PDB entry 1RY5 | X-ray diffraction, 2.10 A resolution | chains L and M of the 3 polymer chains in the assembly

# Chain L
Name: Reaction center protein L chain
Organism: Rhodobacter sphaeroides
Reference sequence: P02954 (RCEL_RHOSH); residue numbers follow UniProt; this construct covers 1-281
Amino-acid sequence (281 residues; each row starts with the number of its first residue):
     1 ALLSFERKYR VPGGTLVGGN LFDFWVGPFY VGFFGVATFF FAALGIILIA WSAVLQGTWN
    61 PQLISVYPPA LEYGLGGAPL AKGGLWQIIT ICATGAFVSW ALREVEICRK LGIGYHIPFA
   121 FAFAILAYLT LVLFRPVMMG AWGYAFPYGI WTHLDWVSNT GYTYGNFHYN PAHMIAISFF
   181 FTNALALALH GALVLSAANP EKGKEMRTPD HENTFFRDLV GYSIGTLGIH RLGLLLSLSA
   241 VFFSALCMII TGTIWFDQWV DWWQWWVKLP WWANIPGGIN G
Sequence notes: engineered mutation Asn213 (Asp in P02954)
Bound ions: Fe2+: His190, His230 (shared with His219(M), Glu234(M), His266(M) of chain M)
Small-molecule neighbours:
  - bacteriochlorophyll a (BCL), molecule 1: Ile46, Ile49, Phe97, Tyr128, Leu131, Phe146, Ile150, Trp151, His153, Leu154, Trp156, Val157
  - bacteriochlorophyll a (BCL), molecule 2: Phe97, Phe121, Ala124, Ile125, Ala127, Tyr128, Leu131, Trp156, Val157, Ser158, Thr160, Gly161, Tyr162, Asn166, Phe167, His168, His173, Ala176, Ile177, Phe180, Phe181, Ser244, Ala245, Cys247, Met248
  - bacteriochlorophyll a (BCL), molecule 3: Val157, Tyr162, His168, Phe181
  - bacteriochlorophyll a (BCL), molecule 4: His168, His173, Met174, Ile177, Ser178, Phe181, Thr182, Leu185
  - bacteriopheophytin a (BPH), molecule 1: Thr38, Phe41, Ala42, Gly45, Ile46, Ile49, Ile89, Cys92, Ala93, Ala96, Phe97, Trp100, Glu104, Ile117, Ala120, Phe121, Phe123, Ala124, Tyr128, Phe146, Tyr148, Gly149, Ile150, His153, Phe180, Ser237, Leu238, Val241
  - bacteriopheophytin a (BPH), molecule 2: Phe181, Ala184, Leu185, Ala188, Leu189, Phe216, Leu219, Val220
  - ubiquinone-10 (U10), molecule 1: Val26, Phe29, Tyr30, Val31, Gly35, Thr38, Phe39, Trp100, Arg103
  - ubiquinone-10 (U10), molecule 2: Thr182, Leu185, Ala186, Leu189, His190, Leu193, Val194, Glu212, Asn213, Phe216, Val220, Tyr222, Ser223, Ile224, Gly225, Thr226, Ile229, Leu232

# Chain M
Name: Reaction center protein M chain
Organism: Rhodobacter sphaeroides
Reference sequence: P02953 (RCEM_RHOSH); numbering as in UniProt (aligned over 1-307)
Amino-acid sequence (307 residues; row label = number of the first residue in the row):
     1 AEYQNIFSQV QVRGPADLGM TEDVNLANRS GVGPFSTLLG WFGNAQLGPI YLGSLGVLSL
    61 FSGLMWFFTI GIWFWYQAGW NPAVFLRDLF FFSLEPPAPE YGLSFAAPLK EGGLWLIASF
   121 FMFVAVWSWW GRTYLRAQAL GMGKHTAWAF LSAIWLWMVL GFIRPILMGS WSEAVPYGIF
   181 SHLDWTNNFS LVHGNLFYNP FHGLSIAFLY GSALLFAMHG ATILAVSRFG GERELEQIAD
   241 RGTAAERAAL FWRWTMGFNA TMEGIHRWAI WMAVLVTLTG GIGILLSGTV VDNWYVWGQN
   301 HGMAPLN
Unresolved in the structure: 302-307
Bound ions: Fe2+: His219, Glu234, His266 (shared with His190(L), His230(L) of chain L)
Small-molecule neighbours:
  - bacteriochlorophyll a (BCL), molecule 1: Trp66, Met122, Val126, Ala153, Ile154, Leu156, Trp157, Leu160, Trp185, Thr186, Asn187, Phe189, Ser190, Asn195, Leu196, Phe197, His202, Ser205, Ile206, Leu209, Tyr210, Val276, Thr277, Gly280, Gly281, Ile284
  - bacteriochlorophyll a (BCL), molecule 2: Met122, Leu156, Trp157, Leu160, Val175, Ile179, His182, Leu183, Trp185, Thr186
  - bacteriochlorophyll a (BCL), molecule 3: Thr186, Phe197, Tyr210
  - bacteriochlorophyll a (BCL), molecule 4: Phe197, Gly203, Ile206, Ala207, Tyr210, Gly211, Leu214
  - bacteriopheophytin a (BPH), molecule 1: Ser59, Leu60, Gly63, Leu64, Ala125, Val126, Trp129, Thr133, Thr146, Ala149, Phe150, Ser152, Ala153, Ala273, Val274, Thr277
  - bacteriopheophytin a (BPH), molecule 2: Tyr210, Ala213, Leu214, Ala217, Met218, Trp252, Thr255, Met256
  - spheroidene (SPO): Trp66, Phe67, Phe68, Ile70, Gly71, Ile72, Phe74, Trp75, Phe85, Leu89, Trp115, Leu116, Ser119, Phe120, Met122, Phe123, Trp157, Met158, Leu160, Gly161, Phe162, Trp171, Val175, Pro176, Tyr177, Gly178, Ile179, His182
  - ubiquinone-10 (U10): Leu214, Leu215, Met218, His219, Thr222, Ile223, Ala245, Ala248, Ala249, Trp252, Met256, Phe258, Asn259, Ala260, Thr261, Met262, Ile265, Trp268, Met272

# Interface between chain L and chain M
Pairs across the interface (216; chain L residue first):
  Ala1(L) - Arg253(M)  hydrogen bond (backbone-side chain)
  Leu2(L) - Arg253(M)
  Leu3(L) - Leu250(M)  hydrophobic
  Leu3(L) - Arg253(M)
  Leu3(L) - Asn259(M)
  Phe5(L) - Arg241(M)
  Phe5(L) - Glu246(M)
  Glu6(L) - Leu250(M)
  Glu6(L) - Arg253(M)  salt bridge
  Glu6(L) - Trp254(M)  hydrogen bond
  Lys8(L) - Glu246(M)  salt bridge
  Tyr9(L) - Thr243(M)  hydrogen bond
  Tyr9(L) - Glu246(M)  hydrogen bond
  Tyr9(L) - Arg247(M)
  Tyr9(L) - Leu250(M)  hydrophobic
  Tyr9(L) - Trp254(M)
  Arg10(L) - Arg253(M)
  Arg10(L) - Trp254(M)
  Trp25(L) - Trp254(M)
  Pro28(L) - Arg253(M)
  Pro28(L) - Trp254(M)
  Pro28(L) - Gly257(M)
  Phe29(L) - Trp254(M)
  Phe29(L) - Thr255(M)
  Phe29(L) - Met256(M)
  Phe29(L) - Gly257(M)
  Tyr30(L) - Trp254(M)  hydrogen bond (backbone-backbone)
  Trp100(L) - Thr255(M)
  Arg103(L) - Trp254(M)  hydrogen bond (side chain-backbone)
  Arg103(L) - Thr255(M)  hydrogen bond (side chain-backbone)
  Glu104(L) - Phe251(M)
  Glu104(L) - Thr255(M)
  Ile107(L) - Phe251(M)  hydrophobic
  Ile107(L) - Trp254(M)
  Ile107(L) - Thr255(M)
  Cys108(L) - Phe251(M)  hydrophobic
  Lys110(L) - Trp254(M)
  Leu111(L) - Arg247(M)  hydrogen bond (backbone-side chain)
  Leu111(L) - Leu250(M)
  Leu111(L) - Phe251(M)
  Leu111(L) - Trp254(M)  hydrophobic
  Gly112(L) - Arg228(M)  hydrogen bond (backbone-side chain)
  Gly112(L) - Phe229(M)
  Ile113(L) - Ala225(M)
  Ile113(L) - Val226(M)  hydrophobic
  Ile113(L) - Arg228(M)
  Ile113(L) - Phe229(M)  hydrophobic
  Ile113(L) - Arg247(M)
  Ile113(L) - Phe251(M)  hydrophobic
  Gly114(L) - Ala225(M)  hydrogen bond (backbone-backbone)
  Gly114(L) - Arg228(M)
  Tyr115(L) - Glu2(M)
  His116(L) - Gln4(M)  hydrogen bond (side chain-backbone)
  His116(L) - Ala221(M)
  His116(L) - Leu224(M)
  His116(L) - Ala225(M)
  Ile117(L) - Ala221(M)
  Ile117(L) - Thr222(M)
  Ile117(L) - Phe251(M)  hydrophobic
  Ile117(L) - Trp252(M)  hydrophobic
  Trp151(L) - Phe197(M)
  Leu154(L) - Phe197(M)
  Val157(L) - Phe197(M)  hydrophobic
  Ser158(L) - Phe197(M)
  Tyr162(L) - Asn187(M)  hydrogen bond
  Tyr162(L) - Leu191(M)
  Asn166(L) - Leu183(M)
  Asn166(L) - Asn187(M)
  His168(L) - Leu183(M)  hydrogen bond (side chain-backbone)
  His168(L) - Thr186(M)
  Tyr169(L) - Phe180(M)
  Tyr169(L) - Asp184(M)  hydrogen bond
  Met174(L) - Phe180(M)  hydrophobic
  Met174(L) - Leu183(M)  hydrophobic
  Phe180(L) - Leu209(M)
  Phe180(L) - Ala213(M)  hydrophobic
  Asn183(L) - Ser212(M)  hydrogen bond (side chain-backbone)
  Asn183(L) - Ala213(M)
  Asn183(L) - Phe216(M)
  Ala184(L) - Ala273(M)
  Ala186(L) - Phe216(M)
  Leu187(L) - Ser212(M)
  Leu187(L) - Phe216(M)
  Leu187(L) - Ala269(M)  hydrophobic
  Ala188(L) - Ala273(M)
  His190(L) - His219(M)
  His190(L) - Glu234(M)  salt bridge
  His190(L) - His266(M)  hydrogen bond
  Gly191(L) - His266(M)
  Ala192(L) - His145(M)
  Ala192(L) - Thr146(M)
  Ala192(L) - Ile270(M)  hydrophobic
  Val194(L) - Glu234(M)
  Val194(L) - Leu235(M)
  Val194(L) - His266(M)
  Leu195(L) - His145(M)
  Leu195(L) - Glu263(M)
  Leu195(L) - His266(M)
  Leu195(L) - Arg267(M)
  Leu195(L) - Ile270(M)  hydrophobic
  Ser196(L) - Met142(M)
  Ser196(L) - Gly143(M)  hydrogen bond (backbone-backbone)
  Ser196(L) - His145(M)
  Ala197(L) - Leu235(M)  hydrophobic
  Ala198(L) - Leu235(M)
  Asn199(L) - Gly143(M)
  Asn199(L) - His145(M)
  Asn199(L) - Glu263(M)  hydrogen bond
  Asn199(L) - Arg267(M)  hydrogen bond
  Pro200(L) - Gly141(M)
  Pro200(L) - Gly143(M)
  Glu201(L) - Gln138(M)
  Glu201(L) - Gly141(M)  hydrogen bond (backbone-backbone)
  Glu201(L) - Met142(M)
  Glu201(L) - Lys144(M)  salt bridge
  Lys204(L) - Gly141(M)
  Met206(L) - Leu235(M)
  Arg207(L) - Glu22(M)  salt bridge
  Arg207(L) - Leu140(M)  hydrogen bond (side chain-backbone)
  Arg207(L) - Gly141(M)
  Arg207(L) - Met142(M)
  Arg207(L) - Leu235(M)
  Thr208(L) - Leu235(M)
  Pro209(L) - Leu235(M)
  Asp210(L) - Met20(M)
  His211(L) - Met20(M)
  His211(L) - Glu22(M)  salt bridge
  His211(L) - Met142(M)
  Glu212(L) - Leu235(M)
  Asn213(L) - Asn44(M)
  Thr214(L) - Gly19(M)
  Thr214(L) - Met20(M)  hydrogen bond (side chain-backbone)
  Thr214(L) - Arg29(M)
  Thr214(L) - Leu140(M)
  Phe215(L) - Thr133(M)
  Phe215(L) - Arg136(M)
  Phe215(L) - Ala137(M)
  Phe215(L) - Leu140(M)  hydrophobic
  Phe215(L) - Met142(M)  hydrophobic
  Phe215(L) - Thr146(M)
  Arg217(L) - Asp17(M)
  Arg217(L) - Asn44(M)
  Arg217(L) - Gln46(M)
  Arg217(L) - Gly48(M)
  Arg217(L) - Pro49(M)
  Arg217(L) - Ile50(M)
  Asp218(L) - Arg29(M)  salt bridge
  Asp218(L) - Ile50(M)
  Asp218(L) - Tyr51(M)  hydrogen bond (backbone-backbone)
  Asp218(L) - Arg132(M)  hydrogen bond (backbone-side chain)
  Leu219(L) - Trp129(M)
  Leu219(L) - Arg132(M)  hydrogen bond (backbone-side chain)
  Leu219(L) - Thr133(M)
  Val220(L) - Ile50(M)
  Val220(L) - Trp129(M)  hydrophobic
  Gly221(L) - Leu47(M)
  Gly221(L) - Gly48(M)  hydrogen bond (backbone-backbone)
  Gly221(L) - Pro49(M)
  Gly221(L) - Ile50(M)
  Tyr222(L) - Leu39(M)  hydrophobic
  Tyr222(L) - Asn44(M)  hydrogen bond (side chain-backbone)
  Tyr222(L) - Gln46(M)
  Ser223(L) - Asn44(M)  hydrogen bond (backbone-side chain)
  Ile224(L) - Gly43(M)
  Ile224(L) - Asn44(M)  hydrogen bond (backbone-backbone)
  Gly225(L) - Asn44(M)
  Thr226(L) - Glu232(M)
  Leu227(L) - Asn5(M)
  Leu227(L) - Leu224(M)  hydrophobic
  Leu227(L) - Glu232(M)
  Gly228(L) - Phe42(M)
  Ile229(L) - Phe216(M)
  His230(L) - His219(M)  hydrogen bond
  His230(L) - Gly220(M)
  His230(L) - Ile223(M)
  His230(L) - Glu234(M)  salt bridge
  Arg231(L) - Tyr3(M)
  Arg231(L) - Asn5(M)  hydrogen bond (side chain-backbone)
  Arg231(L) - Ile6(M)  hydrogen bond (side chain-backbone)
  Arg231(L) - Phe7(M)
  Arg231(L) - Ser8(M)  hydrogen bond
  Arg231(L) - Trp41(M)  hydrogen bond (side chain-backbone)
  Arg231(L) - Phe42(M)  hydrogen bond (side chain-backbone)
  Arg231(L) - Leu224(M)
  Leu232(L) - Phe42(M)
  Gly233(L) - Phe216(M)
  Leu234(L) - Ala217(M)
  Leu234(L) - Leu224(M)  hydrophobic
  Ser237(L) - Ala213(M)
  Ser237(L) - Ala217(M)
  Trp263(L) - Phe90(M)  hydrophobic
  Trp263(L) - Phe180(M)  hydrophobic
  Trp266(L) - Leu86(M)  hydrogen bond (side chain-backbone)
  Trp266(L) - Arg87(M)
  Val267(L) - Arg87(M)
  Val267(L) - Phe91(M)  hydrophobic
  Trp272(L) - Ala83(M)
  Trp272(L) - Leu86(M)  hydrophobic
  Trp272(L) - Arg87(M)  hydrogen bond (backbone-side chain)
  Ile275(L) - Asn81(M)
  Ile275(L) - Ala83(M)  hydrophobic
  Ile275(L) - Val84(M)  hydrophobic
  Ile275(L) - Arg87(M)  hydrogen bond (backbone-side chain)
  Pro276(L) - Val84(M)
  Gly277(L) - Val84(M)
  Gly277(L) - Arg87(M)  hydrogen bond (backbone-side chain)
  Gly278(L) - Gln77(M)
  Gly278(L) - Val84(M)
  Gly278(L) - Asp88(M)
  Ile279(L) - Asp88(M)  hydrogen bond (backbone-side chain)
  Ile279(L) - Phe91(M)  hydrophobic
  Ile279(L) - Phe92(M)  hydrophobic
  Asn280(L) - Arg87(M)  hydrogen bond (backbone-side chain)
  Asn280(L) - Asp88(M)  hydrogen bond
  Asn280(L) - Phe91(M)
  Gly281(L) - Arg87(M)
Other interface residues (no listed pair), chain L (99 interface residues in all): Ala120, Asp155, Phe181, Leu189, Leu193, Leu235, Ala273
Other interface residues (no listed pair), chain M (100 interface residues in all): Val24, Ala78, Ala149, Asn195, Tyr198, Met218, Ile238, Ala239, Ala249, Met272

# In short
99 residues of chain L face 100 of chain M across their interface; the contacts include 42 hydrogen bonds and
8 salt bridges. Among the polar pairs are Glu6(L)-Arg253(M), Lys8(L)-Glu246(M) and His190(L)-Glu234(M).
Chain L is Reaction center protein L chain and chain M is Reaction center protein M chain, both from
Rhodobacter sphaeroides; the structure, Photosynthetic reaction center mutant from rhodobacter sphaeroides
with asp L213 replaced with asn, was determined by X-ray diffraction (same publication as 1RVJ, 1RZH, 1RZZ and
1S00).
